PDB entry 6AMT | X-ray diffraction, 2.50 A resolution | chains A and B of the 3 polymer chains in the assembly

== Chain A ==
Molecule: HLA class I histocompatibility antigen, A-2 alpha chain
From: Homo sapiens
Reference sequence: P01892 (1A02_HUMAN); residues 1-275 here correspond to UniProt positions 25-299 (UniProt number = residue number + 24)
Chain sequence (275 residues; numbered 1 to 275; the number before each row is that of its first residue):
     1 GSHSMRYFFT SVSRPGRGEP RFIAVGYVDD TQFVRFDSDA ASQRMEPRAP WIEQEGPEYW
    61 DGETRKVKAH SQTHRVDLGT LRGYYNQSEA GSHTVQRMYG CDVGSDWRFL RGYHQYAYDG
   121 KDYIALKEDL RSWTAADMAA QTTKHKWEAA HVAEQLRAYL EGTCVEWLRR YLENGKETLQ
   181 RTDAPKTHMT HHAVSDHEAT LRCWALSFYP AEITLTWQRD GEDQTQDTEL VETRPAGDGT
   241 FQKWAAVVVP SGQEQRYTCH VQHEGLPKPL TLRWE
Not modelled in the structure: 275
Disulfide bonds: C101-C164, C203-C259

== Chain B ==
Molecule: Beta-2-microglobulin
From: Homo sapiens
Reference sequence: P61769 (B2MG_HUMAN); residues 1-99 here correspond to UniProt positions 21-119 (UniProt number = residue number + 20)
Chain sequence (100 residues; numbered 0 to 99; the number before each row is that of its first residue; numbering starts at 0):
     0 MIQRTPKIQV YSRHPAENGK SNFLNCYVSG FHPSDIEVDL LKNGERIEKV EHSDLSFSKD
    60 WSFYLLYYTE FTPTEKDEYA CRVNHVTLSQ PKIVKWDRDM
Disulfide bonds: C25-C80
Differences from the reference sequence: initiating methionine (0)
Curated features (UniProtKB/Swiss-Prot):
  - modified residue: Q2 (Pyrrolidone carboxylic acid)
  - glycosylation: I1 (N-linked (Glc) (glycation) isoleucine), K19 (N-linked (Glc) (glycation) lysine), K41 (N-linked (Glc) (glycation) lysine), K48 (N-linked (Glc) (glycation) lysine), K58 (N-linked (Glc) (glycation) lysine), K91 (N-linked (Glc) (glycation) lysine), K94 (N-linked (Glc) (glycation) lysine)

== Interface between chain A and chain B ==
Residue-residue contacts (50):
  F8(A) with F56(B), hydrophobic
  F9(A) with F56(B)
  T10(A) with F56(B); F62(B)
  I23(A) with L54(B), hydrophobic
  V25(A) with D53(B); L54(B)
  Y27(A) with S55(B); Y63(B)
  Q32(A) with D53(B), hydrogen bond
  R35(A) with D53(B), salt bridge
  R48(A) with D53(B), salt bridge
  S92(A) with M0(B)
  Q96(A) with H31(B), hydrogen bond; F56(B); W60(B), hydrogen bond (side chain-backbone); F62(B)
  R97(A) with F56(B)
  Q115(A) with W60(B)
  Y116(A) with W60(B)
  A117(A) with W60(B), hydrophobic
  D119(A) with M0(B); I1(B); H31(B)
  G120(A) with I1(B); H31(B), hydrogen bond (backbone-side chain); W60(B)
  K121(A) with M0(B); I1(B)
  D122(A) with W60(B), hydrogen bond
  T190(A) with M99(B), hydrogen bond (side chain-backbone)
  R202(A) with M99(B)
  W204(A) with M99(B), hydrogen bond (side chain-backbone)
  V231(A) with Q8(B)
  E232(A) with K6(B), salt bridge; Q8(B), hydrogen bond (backbone-side chain)
  T233(A) with Y26(B)
  R234(A) with Q8(B); Y10(B); Y26(B)
  P235(A) with Y10(B), hydrogen bond (backbone-side chain); Y26(B)
  A236(A) with R12(B); N24(B), hydrogen bond (backbone-side chain)
  G237(A) with R12(B), hydrogen bond (backbone-side chain)
  D238(A) with R12(B)
  Q242(A) with Y10(B); S11(B); R12(B), hydrogen bond (side chain-backbone)
  W244(A) with M99(B), hydrophobic
Also at the interface, not in a pair above, chain A (36 interface residues in all): H93, T94, M98, H192
Also at the interface, not in a pair above, chain B (21 interface residues in all): S28, S33, L65

== In short ==
Chain A and chain B form an interface of 36 and 21 residues respectively, with 12 hydrogen bonds and 3 salt
bridges. Among the polar pairs are R35(A)-D53(B), R48(A)-D53(B) and E232(A)-K6(B).
Here chain A is HLA class I histocompatibility antigen, A-2 alpha chain and chain B is Beta-2-microglobulin,
both from Homo sapiens. Entry 6AMT (Human Class I MHC HLA-A2 in complex with synthetic peptide MMWDRGLGMM) was
determined by X-ray diffraction.
